1LCZ - chains A and B; structure by X-ray diffraction, 1.95 A resolution.

== Chain A ==
Molecule: Streptavidin
Source organism: Streptomyces avidinii
UniProt: P22629 (SAV_STRAV); residues 1-135 here correspond to UniProt positions 25-159 (UniProt number = residue number + 24)
Chain sequence (135 residues; row label = number of the first residue in the row):
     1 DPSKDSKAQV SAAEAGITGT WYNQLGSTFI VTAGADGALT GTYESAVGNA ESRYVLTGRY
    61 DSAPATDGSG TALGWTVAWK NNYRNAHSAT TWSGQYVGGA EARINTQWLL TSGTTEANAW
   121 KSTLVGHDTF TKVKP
Disordered / not traced: 1-15, 135
Residues lining bound ligands: e-amino biotinyl caproic acid (BH7): Asn23, Leu25, Ser27, Tyr43, Ser45, Val47, Gly48, Asn49, Ala50, Trp79, Ala86, Ser88, Thr90, Trp92, Trp108, Leu110, Ser112, Asp128
Curated features (UniProtKB/Swiss-Prot):
  - motif: Arg59 to Asp61 (Cell attachment site)
  - binding site (biotin): Tyr43, Tyr54, Trp92, Trp108, Trp120
Reported in the primary citation:
  - binding site for e-amino biotinyl caproic acid: Ser112

== Chain B ==
Molecule: Streptavidin
Source organism: Streptomyces avidinii
UniProt: P22629 (SAV_STRAV); residues 201-335 here correspond to UniProt positions 25-159 (UniProt number = residue number - 176)
Chain sequence (135 residues; row label = number of the first residue in the row):
   201 DPSKDSKAQV SAAEAGITGT WYNQLGSTFI VTAGADGALT GTYESAVGNA ESRYVLTGRY
   261 DSAPATDGSG TALGWTVAWK NNYRNAHSAT TWSGQYVGGA EARINTQWLL TSGTTEANAW
   321 KSTLVGHDTF TKVKP
Disordered / not traced: 201-215, 334-335
Residues lining bound ligands: e-amino biotinyl caproic acid (BH7): Asn223, Leu225, Ser227, Tyr243, Ser245, Val247, Gly248, Asn249, Ala250, Trp279, Ala286, Ser288, Thr290, Trp292, Trp308, Leu310, Ser312, Leu324, Asp328
Curated features (UniProtKB/Swiss-Prot):
  - motif: Arg259 to Asp261 (Cell attachment site)
  - binding site (biotin): Tyr243, Tyr254, Trp292, Trp308, Trp320

== Chain A / chain B interface ==
Pairs across the interface (83; chain A residue first):
  Val55(A) - Arg259(B)
  Thr57(A) - Thr257(B)  hydrogen bond
  Thr57(A) - Gly258(B)
  Thr57(A) - Arg259(B)
  Gly58(A) - Thr257(B)
  Arg59(A) - Val255(B)
  Arg59(A) - Thr257(B)
  Arg59(A) - Thr276(B)
  Arg59(A) - Ala278(B)
  Tyr60(A) - Ala278(B)
  Asp61(A) - Asn285(B)  hydrogen bond
  Asp61(A) - His287(B)  salt bridge
  Ser62(A) - Lys280(B)
  Ala63(A) - Lys280(B)
  Ala63(A) - Asn285(B)  hydrogen bond (backbone-side chain)
  Ala63(A) - His287(B)
  Pro64(A) - His287(B)
  Ala65(A) - His287(B)
  Ser69(A) - Thr314(B)
  Ser69(A) - Thr315(B)
  Gly70(A) - Gly313(B)
  Gly70(A) - Thr314(B)  hydrogen bond (backbone-backbone)
  Ala72(A) - Ser288(B)
  Ala72(A) - Ala289(B)
  Ala72(A) - Thr311(B)
  Leu73(A) - Ala289(B)
  Gly74(A) - Thr276(B)
  Gly74(A) - Thr291(B)
  Trp75(A) - Thr276(B)
  Thr76(A) - Arg259(B)
  Thr76(A) - Gly274(B)
  Thr76(A) - Trp275(B)  hydrogen bond (side chain-backbone)
  Thr76(A) - Thr276(B)
  Ala78(A) - Arg259(B)
  Ala78(A) - Tyr260(B)
  Lys80(A) - Asp261(B)
  Lys80(A) - Ser262(B)
  Lys80(A) - Ala263(B)
  Asn85(A) - Asp261(B)  hydrogen bond
  Asn85(A) - Ala263(B)  hydrogen bond (side chain-backbone)
  His87(A) - Asp261(B)  salt bridge
  His87(A) - Ala263(B)  hydrogen bond (side chain-backbone)
  His87(A) - Pro264(B)
  His87(A) - Ala265(B)
  His87(A) - Ala272(B)
  Ser88(A) - Ala272(B)
  Ala89(A) - Ala272(B)
  Ala89(A) - Leu273(B)
  Ala89(A) - Ser293(B)
  Thr91(A) - Gly274(B)
  Thr91(A) - Thr291(B)  hydrogen bond
  Thr91(A) - Trp292(B)
  Thr91(A) - Ser293(B)
  Trp92(A) - Thr291(B)
  Ser93(A) - Ala289(B)
  Ser93(A) - Thr291(B)
  Ser93(A) - Leu309(B)
  Ser93(A) - Thr311(B)  hydrogen bond
  Gly94(A) - Thr311(B)
  Gln95(A) - Ser312(B)
  Gln95(A) - Gly313(B)
  Gln95(A) - Thr314(B)  hydrogen bond
  Gln95(A) - Ser322(B)
  Val97(A) - Glu316(B)
  Gln107(A) - Leu309(B)
  Gln107(A) - Thr323(B)  hydrogen bond
  Trp108(A) - Leu309(B)
  Leu109(A) - Ser293(B)  hydrogen bond (backbone-side chain)
  Leu109(A) - Gln307(B)
  Leu109(A) - Leu309(B)  hydrophobic
  Thr111(A) - Ala272(B)
  Thr111(A) - Ser293(B)  hydrogen bond
  Thr111(A) - Gly294(B)
  Ser112(A) - Gln295(B)
  Gly113(A) - Ser269(B)
  Gly113(A) - Gly270(B)
  Gly113(A) - Gln295(B)
  Thr114(A) - Ser269(B)
  Thr114(A) - Gly270(B)  hydrogen bond (backbone-backbone)
  Thr114(A) - Gln295(B)  hydrogen bond (backbone-side chain)
  Thr115(A) - Ser269(B)
  Ser122(A) - Gln295(B)
  Thr123(A) - Gln307(B)  hydrogen bond
Interface residues without a listed pair, chain A (42 interface residues in all): Gly68, Leu110, Glu116
Interface residues without a listed pair, chain B (43 interface residues in all): Val297, Arg303, Trp308, Leu310, Ala319

== Overview ==
Chain A and chain B form an interface of 42 and 43 residues respectively; the contacts include 17 hydrogen
bonds and 2 salt bridges. Polar contacts include Asp61(A)-His287(B), His87(A)-Asp261(B) and
Thr57(A)-Thr257(B). E-amino biotinyl caproic acid is bound between chain A and chain B. From the paper: a
binding site for e-amino biotinyl caproic acid at Ser112(A).
Chain A and chain B are both Streptavidin (Streptomyces avidinii); the structure, streptavidin-BCAP complex,
was determined by X-ray diffraction (same publication as 1LCV, 1LCW, 1LDO, 1LDQ and 1LEL).
